Entry 7XT7 (electron microscopy, 4.20 A resolution (low resolution: residue-level contacts below are approximate; hydrogen-bond / salt-bridge calls are withheld)); this record covers chains A and N of the 35 polymer chains in the assembly.

Chain A:
Molecule: DNA-directed RNA polymerase subunit
From: Komagataella phaffii
Notes: EC 2.7.7.6
UniProt: C4R4Y0 (C4R4Y0_KOMPG); residues 1-1743 here = UniProt positions 1-1743
Chain sequence (1743 residues; numbered 1 to 1743; the number before each row is that of its first residue):
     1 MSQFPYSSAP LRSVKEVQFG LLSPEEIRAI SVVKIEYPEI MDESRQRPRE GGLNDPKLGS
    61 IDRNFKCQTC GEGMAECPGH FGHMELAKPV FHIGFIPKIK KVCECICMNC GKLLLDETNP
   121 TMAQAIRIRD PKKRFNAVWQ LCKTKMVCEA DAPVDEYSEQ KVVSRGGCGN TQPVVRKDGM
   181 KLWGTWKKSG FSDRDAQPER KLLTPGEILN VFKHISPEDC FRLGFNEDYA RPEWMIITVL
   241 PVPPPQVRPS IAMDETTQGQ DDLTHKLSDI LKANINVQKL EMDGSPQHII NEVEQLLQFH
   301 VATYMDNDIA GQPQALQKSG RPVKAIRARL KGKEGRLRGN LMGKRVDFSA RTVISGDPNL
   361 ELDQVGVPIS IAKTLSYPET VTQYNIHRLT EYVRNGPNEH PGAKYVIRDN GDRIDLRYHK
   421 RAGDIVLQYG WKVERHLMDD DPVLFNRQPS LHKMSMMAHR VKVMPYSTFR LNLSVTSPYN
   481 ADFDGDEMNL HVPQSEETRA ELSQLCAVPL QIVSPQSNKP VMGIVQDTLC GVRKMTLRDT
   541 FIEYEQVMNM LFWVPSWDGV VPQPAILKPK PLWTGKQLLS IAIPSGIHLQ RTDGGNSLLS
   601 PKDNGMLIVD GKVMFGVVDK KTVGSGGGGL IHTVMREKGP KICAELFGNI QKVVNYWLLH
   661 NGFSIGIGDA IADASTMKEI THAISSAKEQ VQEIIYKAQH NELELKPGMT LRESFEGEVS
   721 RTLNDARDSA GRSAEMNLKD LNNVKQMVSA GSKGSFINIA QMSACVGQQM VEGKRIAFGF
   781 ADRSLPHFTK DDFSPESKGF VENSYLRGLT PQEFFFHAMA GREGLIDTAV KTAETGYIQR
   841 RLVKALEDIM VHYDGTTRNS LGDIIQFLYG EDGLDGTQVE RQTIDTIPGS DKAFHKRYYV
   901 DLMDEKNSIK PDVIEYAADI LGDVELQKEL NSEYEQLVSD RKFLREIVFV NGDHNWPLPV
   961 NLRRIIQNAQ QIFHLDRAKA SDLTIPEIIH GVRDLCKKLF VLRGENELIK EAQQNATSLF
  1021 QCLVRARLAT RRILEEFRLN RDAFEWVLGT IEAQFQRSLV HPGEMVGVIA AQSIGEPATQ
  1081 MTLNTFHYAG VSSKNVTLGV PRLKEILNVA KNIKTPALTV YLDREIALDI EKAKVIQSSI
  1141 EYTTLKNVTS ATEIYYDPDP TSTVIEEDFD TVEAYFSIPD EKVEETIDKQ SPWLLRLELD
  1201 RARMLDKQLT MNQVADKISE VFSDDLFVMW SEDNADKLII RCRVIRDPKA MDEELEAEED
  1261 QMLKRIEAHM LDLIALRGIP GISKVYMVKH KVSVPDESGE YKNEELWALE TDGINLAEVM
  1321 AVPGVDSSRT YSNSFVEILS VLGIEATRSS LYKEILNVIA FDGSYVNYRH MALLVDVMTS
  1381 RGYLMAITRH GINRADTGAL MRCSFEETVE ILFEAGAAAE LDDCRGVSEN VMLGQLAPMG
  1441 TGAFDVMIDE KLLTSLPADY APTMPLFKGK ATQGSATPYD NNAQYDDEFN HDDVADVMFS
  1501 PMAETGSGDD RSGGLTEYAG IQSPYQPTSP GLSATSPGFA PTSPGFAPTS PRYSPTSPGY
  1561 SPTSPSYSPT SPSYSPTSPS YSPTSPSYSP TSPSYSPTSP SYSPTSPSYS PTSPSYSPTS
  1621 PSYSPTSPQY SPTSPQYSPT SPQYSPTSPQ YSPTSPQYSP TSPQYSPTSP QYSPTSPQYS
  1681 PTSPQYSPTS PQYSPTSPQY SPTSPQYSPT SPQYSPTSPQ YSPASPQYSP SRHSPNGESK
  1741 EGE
Not modelled in the structure: 1, 154-162, 190-193, 1082-1094, 1178-1189, 1246-1257, 1456-1743
Metal / ion sites: Zn2+ site 1: Cys67, Cys70, Cys77, His80; Zn2+ site 2: Cys107, Cys110, Cys148, Cys168; Mg2+: Asp482, Asp484 (shared with 2 residues of chain P)

Chain N:
Molecule: 198-nt DNA strand
Sequence (198 nucleotides; numbered -125 to 72; the number before each row is that of its first residue; numbers below 1 keep their minus sign (DG-125 is residue -125)):
  -125 GCTTACGTCA GTCTGGCCAT CTTTGTGTTT GGTGTGTTTG GGTGGTGGCC GTTTTCGTTG
   -65 TTTTTTTCTG TCTCGTGCCT GGTGTCTTGG GTGTTTTCCC CAAAAAGGTT AAAACGCGGG
    -5 GGACAGCGCG TACGTGCGTT TAAGCGGTGC TAGAGCTGTC TACGACCAAT TGAGCGGCCT
    55 CGGCACCGGG ATTCTGAT
Not modelled in the structure: -125 to -54, -34 to -24

How chain A and chain N interact:
Pairs across the interface (6):
  Lys100(A) - DA-15(N)
  Lys101(A) - DT-16(N)
  Arg176(A) - DA-15(N)
  Arg176(A) - DA-14(N)
  His1390(A) - DG-19(N)
  His1390(A) - DG-18(N)
Also at the interface, not in a pair above, chain A (9 interface residues in all): Trp139, Lys318, Ala1110, Lys1111, Arg1394
Also at the interface, not in a pair above, chain N (7 interface residues in all): DG-35, DT-17

Overview:
9 residues of chain A face 7 of chain N across their interface. Cys67(A), Cys70(A), Cys77(A) and His80(A) form
the Zn2+ site 1. The Zn2+ site 2 is built by Cys107(A), Cys110(A), Cys148(A) and Cys168(A).
Here chain A is DNA-directed RNA polymerase subunit (Komagataella phaffii) and chain N is a 198-nt DNA strand.
Entry 7XT7 (RNA polymerase II elongation complex transcribing a nucleosome (EC49B)) was determined by electron
microscopy (same publication as 7XN7, 7XSE, 7XSX, 7XSZ, 7XTD and 7XTI).
